PDB entry 1IBV | X-ray diffraction, 2.50 A resolution | chains A and F of the 6 polymer chains in the assembly

[Chain A]
Protein: Histidine decarboxylase beta chain
From: Lactobacillus sp. 30A
Notes: fragment: beta chain (residues 1-81)
UniProt: P00862 (DCHS_LACS3); residues 1-81 here correspond to UniProt positions 2-82 (UniProt number = residue number + 1)
Chain sequence (81 residues; row label = number of the first residue in the row):
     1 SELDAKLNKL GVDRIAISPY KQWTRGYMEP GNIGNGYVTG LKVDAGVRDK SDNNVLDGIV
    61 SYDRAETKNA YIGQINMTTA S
Differences from the reference sequence: engineered mutation Asn53 (Asp54 in P00862), Asn54 (Asp55 in P00862)
Residues lining bound ligands: histidine-methyl-ester (PVH): Ile59, Tyr62, Asp63, Glu66
Curated features (UniProtKB/Swiss-Prot):
  - binding site (substrate): Asp63, Ser81
  - site: Ser81 (Cleavage (non-hydrolytic))
Reported in the primary citation:
  - conformationally variable residues (order/disorder transition): Asp49 to Asp63
  - binding site for histidine-methyl-ester: Ile59, Tyr62, Asp63
  - mutagenesis - I59A: abolished catalytic activity (citing earlier work)

[Chain F]
Protein: Histidine decarboxylase alpha chain
From: Lactobacillus sp. 30A
Notes: fragment: alpha chain (residues 82-310)
UniProt: P00862 (DCHS_LACS3); residues 483-711 here correspond to UniProt positions 83-311 (UniProt number = residue number - 400)
Chain sequence (229 residues; row label = number of the first residue in the row):
   483 XFTGVQGRVI GYDILRSPEV DKAKPLFTET QWDGSELPIY DAKPLQDALV EYFGTEQDRR
   543 HYPAPGSFIV CANKGVTAER PKNDADMKPG QGYGVWSAIA ISFAKDPTKD SSMFVEDAGV
   603 WETPNEDELL EYLEGRRKAM AKSIAECGQD AHASFESSWI GFAYTMMEPG QIGNAITVAP
   663 YVSLPIDSIP GGSILTPDKD MEIMENLTMP EWLEKMGYKS LSANNALKY
Differences from the reference sequence: conflict PYR_483 (Ser83 in P00862)
Modified / non-standard residues: PYR (pyruvic acid) at position 483
Covalent attachments: histidine-methyl-ester (PVH) linked to PYR_483
Residues lining bound ligands: histidine-methyl-ester (PVH): Phe484, Ala554, Asn555, Lys556, Met595, Phe596, Val597, Glu598
Curated features (UniProtKB/Swiss-Prot):
  - active site: Glu598 (Proton donor)

[Chain A / chain F interface]
Residue-residue contacts (36; chain A residue first):
  Tyr20(A) with Gln488(F), hydrogen bond
  Trp23(A) with Thr590(F)
  Arg25(A) with Gln488(F)
  Glu29(A) with Gln488(F)
  Arg48(A) with Glu628(F), salt bridge
  Asp52(A) with Tyr614(F); Arg618(F), salt bridge
  Asn53(A) with Arg618(F), hydrogen bond; Ala621(F)
  Val55(A) with Glu598(F); Asp599(F); Ala600(F)
  Leu56(A) with Val597(F), hydrophobic; Asp599(F); Ala621(F); Met622(F); Ser625(F)
  Ile59(A) with Lys556(F)
  Val60(A) with Ser625(F); Glu628(F); Asp632(F)
  Asp63(A) with Cys629(F); Asp632(F)
  Arg64(A) with Glu628(F), salt bridge; Asp632(F), salt bridge
  Thr67(A) with Asp632(F)
  Tyr71(A) with Ala633(F)
  Gly73(A) with Phe484(F)
  Gln74(A) with Phe484(F); Asp592(F); Ser593(F), hydrogen bond (side chain-backbone); Ala635(F)
  Ile75(A) with Phe484(F)
  Asn76(A) with PYR_483(F); Phe484(F), hydrogen bond (side chain-backbone); Tyr663(F)
Other interface residues (no listed pair), chain F (24 interface residues in all): Val487, Lys591

[Overview]
19 residues of chain A face 24 of chain F across their interface; the contacts include 4 hydrogen bonds and 4
salt bridges. Polar pairs include Arg48(A)-Glu628(F), Asp52(A)-Arg618(F) and Arg64(A)-Glu628(F). Chain A binds
histidine-methyl-ester. The paper reports a binding site for histidine-methyl-ester at Ile59(A), Tyr62(A) and
Asp63(A); I59A of chain A abolishes catalytic activity.
Chain A is Histidine decarboxylase beta chain and chain F is Histidine decarboxylase alpha chain, both from
Lactobacillus sp. 30A; the structure, Structure of the D53,54N mutant of histidine decarboxylase bound with
histidine methyl ester at-170 C, was determined by X-ray diffraction, deposited together with 1IBT, 1IBU and
1IBW.
